Entry 1E6W (X-ray diffraction, 1.70 A resolution); this record covers chains B and D of the 4 polymer chains in the assembly.

== Chain B (and D) ==
Molecule: Short chain 3-hydroxyacyl-CoA dehydrogenase
From: Rattus norvegicus
Notes: EC 1.1.1.35; chain D of this document is another copy of the same molecule, construct and numbering; everything in this record applies to it too
Reference sequence: O70351 (HCD2_RAT); residues 2-261 here correspond to UniProt positions 1-260 (UniProt number = residue number - 1)
Amino-acid sequence (260 residues; row label = number of the first residue in the row):
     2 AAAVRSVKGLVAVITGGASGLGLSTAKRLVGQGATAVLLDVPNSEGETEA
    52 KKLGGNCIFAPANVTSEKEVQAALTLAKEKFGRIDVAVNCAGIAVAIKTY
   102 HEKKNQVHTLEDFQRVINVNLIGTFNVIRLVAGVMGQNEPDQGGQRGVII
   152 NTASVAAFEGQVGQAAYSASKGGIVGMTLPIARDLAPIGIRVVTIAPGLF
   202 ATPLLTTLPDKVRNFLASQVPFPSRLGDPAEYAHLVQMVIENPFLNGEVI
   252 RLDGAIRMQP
Disordered / not traced: 2-6, 208-215 (chain D: 2-6)
Curated features (UniProtKB/Swiss-Prot):
  - modified residue: Ala3 (N-acetylalanine)

== How chain B and chain D interact ==
Contacting residue pairs (82):
  Gly144(B) - Phe223(D)
  Gly145(B) - Phe223(D)
  Gln146(B) - Phe223(D)
  Leu180(B) - Ala256(D)
  Leu180(B) - Arg258(D)
  Arg184(B) - Arg258(D)
  Ala187(B) - Pro222(D)
  Ala187(B) - Phe223(D)
  Gly190(B) - Phe223(D)
  Arg192(B) - Phe223(D)
  Phe201(B) - Phe245(D)  hydrophobic
  Pro222(B) - Ala187(D)
  Phe223(B) - Gly144(D)
  Phe223(B) - Gly145(D)
  Phe223(B) - Gln146(D)
  Phe223(B) - Ala187(D)
  Phe223(B) - Gly190(D)
  Phe223(B) - Arg192(D)
  Phe223(B) - Asn247(D)  hydrogen bond (backbone-side chain)
  Pro224(B) - Pro244(D)
  Pro224(B) - Phe245(D)  hydrophobic
  Arg226(B) - Phe245(D)
  Gly228(B) - Phe245(D)
  Glu232(B) - Asn243(D)  hydrogen bond (backbone-side chain)
  Glu232(B) - Pro244(D)
  Glu232(B) - Phe245(D)
  His235(B) - Met239(D)
  His235(B) - Glu242(D)  salt bridge
  His235(B) - Asn243(D)  hydrogen bond
  Leu236(B) - Met239(D)  hydrophobic
  Leu236(B) - Asn243(D)
  Met239(B) - His235(D)
  Met239(B) - Gln238(D)
  Met239(B) - Met239(D)  hydrophobic
  Met239(B) - Glu242(D)
  Val240(B) - Met239(D)
  Glu242(B) - His235(D)  salt bridge
  Asn243(B) - Glu232(D)  hydrogen bond (side chain-backbone)
  Asn243(B) - His235(D)  hydrogen bond
  Asn243(B) - Leu236(D)
  Asn243(B) - Leu253(D)
  Pro244(B) - Pro224(D)
  Pro244(B) - Glu232(D)
  Phe245(B) - Leu200(D)
  Phe245(B) - Phe201(D)  hydrophobic
  Phe245(B) - Pro224(D)
  Phe245(B) - Arg226(D)
  Phe245(B) - Leu227(D)
  Phe245(B) - Gly228(D)
  Phe245(B) - Glu232(D)
  Phe245(B) - Leu253(D)
  Phe245(B) - Asp254(D)  hydrogen bond (backbone-backbone)
  Phe245(B) - Gly255(D)  hydrogen bond (backbone-backbone)
  Leu246(B) - Met239(D)  hydrophobic
  Leu246(B) - Arg252(D)
  Leu246(B) - Leu253(D)
  Asn247(B) - Phe223(D)  hydrogen bond (side chain-backbone)
  Asn247(B) - Asp254(D)
  Asn247(B) - Gly255(D)
  Asn247(B) - Ala256(D)  hydrogen bond (backbone-backbone)
  Gly248(B) - Ala256(D)
  Gly248(B) - Arg258(D)  hydrogen bond (backbone-side chain)
  Glu249(B) - Ile251(D)
  Glu249(B) - Arg252(D)  hydrogen bond (side chain-backbone)
  Val250(B) - Glu249(D)
  Ile251(B) - Glu249(D)
  Ile251(B) - Ile251(D)  hydrophobic
  Arg252(B) - Leu246(D)
  Arg252(B) - Glu249(D)  hydrogen bond (backbone-side chain)
  Leu253(B) - Asn243(D)
  Leu253(B) - Phe245(D)
  Leu253(B) - Leu246(D)  hydrophobic
  Asp254(B) - Phe245(D)  hydrogen bond (backbone-backbone)
  Asp254(B) - Asn247(D)
  Gly255(B) - Phe245(D)  hydrogen bond (backbone-backbone)
  Gly255(B) - Asn247(D)
  Ala256(B) - Leu180(D)
  Ala256(B) - Asn247(D)  hydrogen bond (backbone-backbone)
  Ala256(B) - Gly248(D)
  Arg258(B) - Leu180(D)
  Arg258(B) - Arg184(D)
  Arg258(B) - Gly248(D)  hydrogen bond (side chain-backbone)
Interface residues without a listed pair, chain B (39 interface residues in all): Ala183, Leu200, Val221, Leu227
Interface residues without a listed pair, chain D (40 interface residues in all): Ala183, Ile191, Val221, Val250

== In short ==
The interface between chain B and chain D involves 39 residues on one side and 40 on the other, with 16
hydrogen bonds and 2 salt bridges. Polar pairs include His235(B)-Glu242(D), Phe223(B)-Asn247(D) and
Glu232(B)-Asn243(D).
Chain B and chain D are both Short chain 3-hydroxyacyl-CoA dehydrogenase (Rattus norvegicus); the structure,
Rat brain 3-hydroxyacyl-CoA dehydrogenase binary complex with NADH and estradiol, was determined by X-ray
diffraction together with 1E3S and 1E3W from the same study.
